Entry 1P34 (X-ray diffraction, 2.70 A resolution); this record covers chains E and F of the 10 polymer chains in the assembly.

# Chain E
Protein: Histone H3
From: Xenopus laevis
UniProtKB: Q7ZT64 (Q7ZT64_9ZZZZ); residues 601-735 here correspond to UniProt positions 2-136 (UniProt number = residue number - 599)
Chain sequence (135 residues; row label = number of the first residue in the row):
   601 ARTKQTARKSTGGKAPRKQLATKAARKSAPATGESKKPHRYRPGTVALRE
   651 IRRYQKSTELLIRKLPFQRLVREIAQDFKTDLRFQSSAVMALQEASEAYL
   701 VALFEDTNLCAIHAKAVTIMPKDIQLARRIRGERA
Disordered / not traced: 601-637, 734-735
Differences from the reference sequence: conflict Glu634 (Gly35 in Q7ZT64), Ser635 (Val36 in Q7ZT64), Ala702 (Gly103 in Q7ZT64), Ala716 (Arg117 in Q7ZT64)

# Chain F
Protein: Histone H4
From: Xenopus laevis
UniProtKB: P62799 (H4_XENLA); residues 201-302 here correspond to UniProt positions 1-102 (UniProt number = residue number - 200)
Chain sequence (102 residues; row label = number of the first residue in the row):
   201 SGRGKGGKGLGKGGAKRHRKVLRDNIQGITKPAIRRLARRGGVKRISGLI
   251 YEETRGVLKVFLENVIRDAVTYTEHAKRKTVTAMDVVYALKRQGRTLYGF
   301 GG
Disordered / not traced: 201-221

# Chain E / chain F interface
Pairs across the interface (103):
  Gly644(E) with Lys244(F)
  Ala647(E) with Arg239(F); Lys244(F)
  Leu648(E) with Lys244(F)
  Glu650(E) with Arg239(F), salt bridge
  Ile651(E) with Arg239(F); Gly242(F); Val243(F)
  Tyr654(E) with Arg236(F); Arg239(F); Arg240(F), hydrogen bond (backbone-side chain)
  Gln655(E) with Arg239(F); Arg240(F), hydrogen bond (side chain-backbone); Gly242(F)
  Ser657(E) with Arg240(F), hydrogen bond (backbone-side chain)
  Thr658(E) with Arg240(F)
  Glu659(E) with Arg240(F), salt bridge
  Leu661(E) with Ala233(F); Arg236(F), hydrogen bond (backbone-side chain); Leu237(F); Arg240(F)
  Ile662(E) with Ile229(F), hydrophobic; Leu237(F), hydrophobic
  Pro666(E) with Gly228(F)
  Arg669(E) with Asn225(F), hydrogen bond
  Leu670(E) with Asn225(F); Ile226(F); Ile229(F), hydrophobic; Leu262(F), hydrophobic
  Arg672(E) with Leu222(F)
  Glu673(E) with Leu222(F); Arg223(F); Asp224(F), hydrogen bond (side chain-backbone); Asn225(F), hydrogen bond
  Ile674(E) with Leu262(F), hydrophobic; Ile266(F), hydrophobic
  Ala675(E) with Ile266(F), hydrophobic
  Gln676(E) with Leu222(F)
  Phe678(E) with Glu263(F); Arg267(F)
  Lys679(E) with Glu274(F)
  Asp681(E) with Lys279(F)
  Leu682(E) with Val270(F), hydrophobic; Lys279(F)
  Arg683(E) with Lys279(F), hydrogen bond (backbone-backbone); Thr280(F); Val281(F), hydrogen bond (backbone-backbone)
  Phe684(E) with Val281(F), hydrophobic
  Gln685(E) with Thr280(F); Val281(F), hydrogen bond (backbone-backbone); Thr282(F); Ala283(F), hydrogen bond (side chain-backbone)
  Ser687(E) with Ala283(F); Phe300(F)
  Ala688(E) with Val281(F); Thr282(F); Ala283(F); Val286(F)
  Met690(E) with Phe300(F), hydrophobic
  Ala691(E) with Val286(F), hydrophobic; Leu297(F); Phe300(F)
  Leu692(E) with Val265(F), hydrophobic; Val286(F), hydrophobic
  Glu694(E) with Phe300(F)
  Ala695(E) with Leu290(F), hydrophobic
  Ser696(E) with Leu258(F); Phe261(F); Leu262(F)
  Glu697(E) with Leu237(F)
  Tyr699(E) with Val257(F); Phe261(F), hydrophobic; Arg295(F)
  Leu700(E) with Leu237(F), hydrophobic
  Val701(E) with Leu237(F); Arg240(F); Gly241(F)
  Leu703(E) with Val257(F), hydrophobic
  Phe704(E) with Ile234(F), hydrophobic; Leu237(F); Ala238(F), hydrophobic; Val243(F); Thr254(F)
  Glu705(E) with Gly241(F)
  Asn708(E) with Gly242(F), hydrogen bond (side chain-backbone); Val243(F)
  Val717(E) with Arg245(F), hydrogen bond (backbone-backbone)
  Thr718(E) with Arg245(F), hydrogen bond; Ile246(F); Ser247(F)
  Ile719(E) with Val243(F), hydrophobic; Arg245(F), hydrogen bond (backbone-backbone); Ser247(F), hydrogen bond (backbone-backbone); Ile250(F)
  Met720(E) with Ser247(F); Ile250(F)
  Pro721(E) with Leu249(F); Ile250(F); Glu253(F)
  Ile724(E) with Ile250(F), hydrophobic; Glu253(F)
  Gln725(E) with Glu253(F), hydrogen bond
  Arg728(E) with Val257(F)
Also at the interface, not in a pair above, chain E (55 interface residues in all): Arg663, Phe667, Val671, Ala698
Also at the interface, not in a pair above, chain F (48 interface residues in all): Arg235, Lys259, Thr273

# Overview
55 residues of chain E and 48 residues of chain F are in contact; the contacts include 17 hydrogen bonds and 2
salt bridges. Polar contacts include Glu650(E)-Arg239(F), Glu659(E)-Arg240(F) and Tyr654(E)-Arg240(F).
Chain E is Histone H3 and chain F is Histone H4, both from Xenopus laevis; the structure, Crystallographic
Studies of Nucleosome Core Particles containing Histone 'Sin' Mutants, was determined by X-ray diffraction,
deposited together with 1P3A, 1P3B, 1P3F, 1P3G, 1P3I, 1P3K and 4 further entries.
